PDB entry 6RO4 | electron microscopy, 3.50 A resolution | chains K and A of the 9 polymer chains in the assembly

[Chain K]
Molecule: DNA2
Sequence (49 nucleotides; each row starts with the number of its first residue):
     1 GAGGTCACTC CAGTGAATTC GAGCTCGCAA CAATGAGCAC ATACCTAGT
Unresolved in the structure: 1-14, 43-49

[Chain A]
Molecule: General transcription and DNA repair factor IIH helicase subunit XPB
From: Homo sapiens
Notes: EC 3.6.4.12
Reference sequence: P19447 (ERCC3_HUMAN); residues 1-782 here = UniProt positions 1-782
Chain sequence (782 residues; numbered 1 to 782; the number before each row is that of its first residue):
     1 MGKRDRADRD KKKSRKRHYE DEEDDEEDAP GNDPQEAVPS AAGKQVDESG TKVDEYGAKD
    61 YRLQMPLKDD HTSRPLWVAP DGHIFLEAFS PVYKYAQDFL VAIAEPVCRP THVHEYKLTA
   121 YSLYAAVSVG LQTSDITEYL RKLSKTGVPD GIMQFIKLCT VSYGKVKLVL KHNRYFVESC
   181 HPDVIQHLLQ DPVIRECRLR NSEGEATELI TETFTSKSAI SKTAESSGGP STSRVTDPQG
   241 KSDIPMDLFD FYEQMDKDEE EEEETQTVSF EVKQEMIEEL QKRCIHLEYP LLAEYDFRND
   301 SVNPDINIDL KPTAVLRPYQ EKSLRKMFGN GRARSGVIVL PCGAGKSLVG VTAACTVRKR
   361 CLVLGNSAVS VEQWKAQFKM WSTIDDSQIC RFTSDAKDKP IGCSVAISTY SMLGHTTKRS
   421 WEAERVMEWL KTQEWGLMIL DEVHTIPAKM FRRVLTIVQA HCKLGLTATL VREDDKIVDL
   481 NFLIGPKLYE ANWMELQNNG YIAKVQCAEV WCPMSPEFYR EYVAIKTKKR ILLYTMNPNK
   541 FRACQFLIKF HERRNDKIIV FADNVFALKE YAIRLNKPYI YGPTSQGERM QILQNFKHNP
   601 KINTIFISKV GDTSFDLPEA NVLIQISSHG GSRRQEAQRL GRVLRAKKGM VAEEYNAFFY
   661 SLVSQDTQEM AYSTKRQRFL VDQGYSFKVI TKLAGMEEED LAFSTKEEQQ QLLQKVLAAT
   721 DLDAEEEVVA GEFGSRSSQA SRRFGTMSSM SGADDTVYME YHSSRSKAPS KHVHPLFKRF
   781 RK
Unresolved in the structure: 1-70, 200-265, 646-654, 721-782

[Chain K / chain A interface]
Residue-residue contacts - 24 pairs, chain K then chain A:
  DT19(K) / Lys-528(A)  salt bridge to the phosphate
  DC20(K) / Val-565(A)  phosphate contact
  DC20(K) / Lys-609(A)  hydrogen bond to the base
  DG21(K) / Val-565(A)  phosphate contact
  DG21(K) / Tyr-581(A)  phosphate contact
  DG21(K) / Pro-583(A)  phosphate contact
  DG21(K) / Ser-608(A)  phosphate contact
  DA22(K) / Ser-367(A)  phosphate contact
  DA22(K) / Gly-582(A)  phosphate contact
  DA22(K) / Arg-589(A)  salt bridge to the phosphate
  DA22(K) / Val-610(A)  phosphate contact
  DG23(K) / Ser-367(A)  hydrogen bond to the phosphate
  DG23(K) / Ala-368(A)  phosphate contact
  DG23(K) / Ser-411(A)  sugar contact
  DC24(K) / Thr-393(A)  phosphate contact
  DC24(K) / Ser-394(A)  hydrogen bond to the phosphate
  DC24(K) / Thr-409(A)  hydrogen bond to the phosphate
  DC24(K) / Met-412(A)  phosphate contact
  DC24(K) / His-415(A)  sugar contact
  DT25(K) / Ser-394(A)  phosphate contact
  DT25(K) / Met-412(A)  phosphate contact
  DT25(K) / Arg-419(A)  phosphate contact
  DT25(K) / Ser-420(A)  hydrogen bond to the phosphate
  DT25(K) / Ala-423(A)  phosphate contact
Also at the interface, not in a pair above, chain K (8 interface residues in all): DC26
Also at the interface, not in a pair above, chain A (22 interface residues in all): Asn-366, Phe-392

[Overview]
The interface between chain K and chain A involves 8 residues on one side and 22 on the other, with 5 hydrogen
bonds and 2 salt bridges. Polar contacts include DC20(K)/Lys-609(A), DG23(K)/Ser-367(A) and
DC24(K)/Ser-394(A).
Chain K is DNA2 and chain A is General transcription and DNA repair factor IIH helicase subunit XPB (Homo
sapiens); the structure, Structure of the core TFIIH-XPA-DNA complex, was determined by electron microscopy.
